PDB entry 8QAV | electron microscopy, 2.23 A resolution | chains A and L of the 24 polymer chains in the assembly

# Chain A (and L)
Molecule: Imidazoleglycerol-phosphate dehydratase
From: Medicago truncatula
Notes: EC 4.2.1.19; chain L of this document is another copy of the same molecule, construct and numbering; everything in this record applies to it too
UniProt: I3SDM5 (I3SDM5_MEDTR); residue numbers follow UniProt; this construct covers 70-275
Chain sequence (206 residues; each row starts with the number of its first residue):
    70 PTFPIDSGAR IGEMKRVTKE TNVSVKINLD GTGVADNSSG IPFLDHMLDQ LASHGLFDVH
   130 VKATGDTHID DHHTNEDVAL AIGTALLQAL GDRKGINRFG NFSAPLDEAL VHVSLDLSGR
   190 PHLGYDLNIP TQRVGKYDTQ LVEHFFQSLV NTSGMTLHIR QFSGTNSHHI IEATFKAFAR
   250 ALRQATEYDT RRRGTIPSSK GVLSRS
Unresolved in the structure: 70-77, 262-275
Ion coordination: Mn2+ site 1: His115, His237, Glu241 (together with IG2) (shared with 1 residue of chain W); Mn2+ site 2: His141, Glu145, His213 (together with IG2) (shared with 1 residue of chain J); Mn2+ site 3: His142 (together with IG2) (shared with 3 residues of chain J); Mn2+ site 4: His238 (together with IG2) (shared with 3 residues of chain W)
Ligand contacts:
  - IG2 ((2S,3S)-2,3-dihydroxy-3-(1H-imidazol-5-yl)propyl dihydrogen phosphate), molecule 1: Glu89, His141, His142, Glu145
  - IG2, molecule 2: His115, His123, Leu175, His237, His238, Glu241, Lys245
From the paper describing this entry:
  - Mn2+ coordination: His115, His141, His142, Glu145, His213, His237, His238, Glu241
  - binding site for IG2: Arg167, Arg189

# Chain A / chain L interface
Pairs across the interface (23):
  Leu98(A) - Arg261(L)  hydrogen bond (backbone-side chain)
  Gly100(A) - Arg261(L)
  Gly124(A) - Arg261(L)  hydrogen bond (backbone-side chain)
  Leu125(A) - Arg261(L)
  Phe126(A) - Arg261(L)
  Phe171(A) - Phe168(L)  hydrophobic
  Ser172(A) - Asn170(L)
  Pro174(A) - His227(L)
  Leu175(A) - Arg189(L)
  Asp176(A) - Arg189(L)  salt bridge
  Asp176(A) - His191(L)
  Asp176(A) - Thr225(L)
  Asp176(A) - His227(L)  hydrogen bond (backbone-side chain)
  Glu177(A) - His191(L)
  Glu177(A) - His227(L)
  Ala178(A) - His227(L)
  Leu179(A) - Ser183(L)
  Arg249(A) - Asn166(L)
  Arg249(A) - Phe168(L)
  Arg252(A) - Asp258(L)  salt bridge
  Arg252(A) - Arg261(L)  hydrogen bond (backbone-side chain)
  Thr255(A) - Arg261(L)
  Glu256(A) - Arg261(L)  salt bridge
Also at the interface, not in a pair above, chain A (21 interface residues in all): Asp99, His123, Phe231, Ser232
Also at the interface, not in a pair above, chain L (18 interface residues in all): Arg167, His181, Leu184, Asp185, Arg229, Gln253, Thr259, Arg260

# Summary
21 residues of chain A face 18 of chain L across their interface, with 4 hydrogen bonds and 3 salt bridges.
Among the polar pairs are Asp176(A)-Arg189(L), Arg252(A)-Asp258(L) and Glu256(A)-Arg261(L). Bound to chain A:
compound IG2. The paper reports a binding site for IG2 at Arg167(A) and Arg189(A); Mn2+ coordination by
His115(A), His141(A) and His142(A) among others.
Chain A and chain L are both Imidazoleglycerol-phosphate dehydratase (Medicago truncatula); the structure,
Medicago truncatula HISN5 (IGPD) in complex with MN and IG2, was determined by electron microscopy, deposited
together with 8QAW, 8QAX, 8QAY and 7OJ5.
